PDB entry 4TVX | X-ray diffraction, 3.24 A resolution | chains W and U of the 12 polymer chains in the assembly

# Chain W
Molecule: CRISPR system Cascade subunit CasB
Organism: Escherichia coli
UniProt: P76632 (CSE2_ECOLI); numbering as in UniProt (aligned over 1-160)
Amino-acid sequence (165 residues; row label = number of the first residue in the row; numbers below 1 keep their minus sign (Gly-4 is residue -4)):
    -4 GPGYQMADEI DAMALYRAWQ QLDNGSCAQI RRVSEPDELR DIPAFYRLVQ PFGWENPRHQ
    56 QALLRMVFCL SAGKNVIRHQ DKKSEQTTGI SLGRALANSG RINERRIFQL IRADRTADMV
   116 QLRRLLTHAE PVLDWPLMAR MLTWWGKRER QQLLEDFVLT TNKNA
Unresolved in the structure: -4 to 3
Sequence notes: expression tag (-4 to 0)

# Chain U
Molecule: CRISPR system Cascade subunit CasA
Organism: Escherichia coli
UniProt: Q46901 (CSE1_ECOLI); residue numbers follow UniProt; this construct covers 1-502
Amino-acid sequence (502 residues; row label = number of the first residue in the row):
     1 MNLLIDNWIP VRPRNGGKVQ IINLQSLYCS RDQWRLSLPR DDMELAALAL LVCIGQIIAP
    61 AKDDVEFRHR IMNPLTEDEF QQLIAPWIDM FYLNHAEHPF MQTKGVKAND VTPMEKLLAG
   121 VSGATNCAFV NQPGQGEALC GGCTAIALFN QANQAPGFGG GFKSGLRGGT PVTTFVRGID
   181 LRSTVLLNVL TLPRLQKQFP NESHTENQPT WIKPIKSNES IPASSIGFVR GLFWQPAHIE
   241 LCDPIGIGKC SCCGQESNLR YTGFLKEKFT FTVNGLWPHP HSPCLVTVKK GEVEEKFLAF
   301 TTSAPSWTQI SRVVVDKIIQ NENGNRVAAV VNQFRNIAPQ SPLELIMGGY RNNQASILER
   361 RHDVLMFNQG WQQYGNVINE IVTVGLGYKT ALRKALYTFA EGFKNKDFKG AGVSVHETAE
   421 RHFYRQSELL IPDVLANVNF SQADEVIADL RDKLHQLCEM LFNQSVAPYA HHPKLISTLA
   481 LARATLYKHL RELKPQGGPS NG
Unresolved in the structure: 1-2, 322, 497-502
Metal / ion sites: Zn2+: Cys140, Cys143, Cys253

# Interface between chain W and chain U
Residue-residue contacts (19; chain W residue first):
  Phe103(W) with Pro473(U), hydrophobic; Ser477(U)
  Arg107(W) with His471(U); His472(U); Pro473(U)
  Lys142(W) with His471(U)
  Gln146(W) with Ala470(U); Ile476(U); Leu479(U)
  Leu149(W) with Pro473(U), hydrophobic; Ile476(U), hydrophobic; Ser477(U)
  Glu150(W) with Leu479(U); Arg483(U), salt bridge
  Val153(W) with Phe408(U), hydrophobic; Ser477(U)
  Leu154(W) with Ala480(U); Ala484(U), hydrophobic
  Asn157(W) with Leu481(U)

# Summary
9 residues of chain W face 12 of chain U across their interface; the contacts include 1 salt bridge. The
salt-bridged pair is Glu150(W)-Arg483(U). Cys140(U), Cys143(U) and Cys253(U) form the Zn2+ site.
Here chain W is CRISPR system Cascade subunit CasB and chain U is CRISPR system Cascade subunit CasA, both
from Escherichia coli. Entry 4TVX (Crystal structure of the E. coli CRISPR RNA-guided surveillance complex,
Cascade) was determined by X-ray diffraction.
